Entry 4WDI (X-ray diffraction, 2.31 A resolution); this record covers chains A and B of the 3 polymer chains in the assembly.

Chain A:
Molecule: H-2 class I histocompatibility antigen, K-D alpha chain
From: Mus musculus
Notes: fragment: H-2Kd MHC, residues 22-296
Amino-acid sequence (277 residues; numbered 0 to 276; the number before each row is that of its first residue; numbering starts at 0):
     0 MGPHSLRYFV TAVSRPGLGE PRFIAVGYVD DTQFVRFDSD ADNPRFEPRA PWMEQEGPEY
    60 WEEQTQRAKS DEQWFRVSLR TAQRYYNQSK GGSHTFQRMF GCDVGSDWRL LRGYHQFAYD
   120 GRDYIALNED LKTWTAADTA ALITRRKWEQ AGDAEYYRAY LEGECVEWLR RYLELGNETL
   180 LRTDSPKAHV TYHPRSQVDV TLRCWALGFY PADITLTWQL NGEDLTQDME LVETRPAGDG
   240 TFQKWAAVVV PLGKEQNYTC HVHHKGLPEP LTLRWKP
Cystine bridges: Cys101-Cys164, Cys203-Cys259

Chain B:
Molecule: Beta-2-microglobulin
From: Homo sapiens
Notes: fragment: Human beta2-microglobulin, residues 21-219
UniProt: P61769 (B2MG_HUMAN); residues 1-99 here correspond to UniProt positions 21-119 (UniProt number = residue number + 20)
Amino-acid sequence (100 residues; row label = number of the first residue in the row; numbering starts at 0):
     0 MIQRTPKIQV YSRHPAENGK SNFLNCYVSG FHPSDIEVDL LKNGERIEKV EHSDLSFSKD
    60 WSFYLLYYTE FTPTEKDEYA CRVNHVTLSQ PKIVKWDRDM
Cystine bridges: Cys25-Cys80
Sequence notes: initiating methionine (0)
Curated features (UniProtKB/Swiss-Prot):
  - modified residue: Gln2 (Pyrrolidone carboxylic acid)
  - glycosylation: Ile1 (N-linked (Glc) (glycation) isoleucine), Lys19 (N-linked (Glc) (glycation) lysine), Lys41 (N-linked (Glc) (glycation) lysine), Lys48 (N-linked (Glc) (glycation) lysine), Lys58 (N-linked (Glc) (glycation) lysine), Lys91 (N-linked (Glc) (glycation) lysine), Lys94 (N-linked (Glc) (glycation) lysine)

Chain A / chain B interface:
Residue-residue contacts (53; chain A residue first):
  Phe8(A) with Ser55(B); Phe56(B)
  Val9(A) with Phe56(B)
  Thr10(A) with Phe56(B); Phe62(B)
  Val12(A) with Ser33(B)
  Val25(A) with Asp53(B); Leu54(B)
  Tyr27(A) with Ser55(B), hydrogen bond; Tyr63(B), hydrogen bond
  Gln32(A) with Asp53(B), hydrogen bond
  Arg35(A) with Asp53(B), salt bridge
  Arg48(A) with Asp53(B), salt bridge
  Gln96(A) with His31(B), hydrogen bond; Phe56(B); Trp60(B), hydrogen bond (side chain-backbone); Phe62(B)
  Arg97(A) with Phe56(B)
  Met98(A) with Phe56(B), hydrophobic; Trp60(B)
  Gln115(A) with Trp60(B)
  Phe116(A) with Trp60(B)
  Ala117(A) with Trp60(B), hydrophobic
  Asp119(A) with Met0(B); Ile1(B), hydrogen bond (backbone-backbone)
  Gly120(A) with Ile1(B); His31(B)
  Arg121(A) with Met0(B), hydrogen bond (side chain-backbone); Ile1(B)
  Asp122(A) with Trp60(B), hydrogen bond
  His192(A) with Asp98(B), salt bridge
  Arg202(A) with Asp98(B), hydrogen bond (side chain-backbone); Met99(B)
  Trp204(A) with Asp98(B); Met99(B)
  Leu206(A) with Pro14(B), hydrophobic
  Val231(A) with Gln8(B)
  Glu232(A) with Gln8(B), hydrogen bond (backbone-side chain)
  Arg234(A) with Gln8(B), hydrogen bond; Tyr10(B); Met99(B), hydrogen bond (side chain-backbone)
  Pro235(A) with Tyr10(B), hydrogen bond (backbone-side chain); Asn24(B); Tyr26(B)
  Ala236(A) with Arg12(B), hydrogen bond (backbone-side chain); Asn24(B), hydrogen bond (backbone-side chain)
  Gly237(A) with Arg12(B), hydrogen bond (backbone-side chain); Leu65(B)
  Asp238(A) with Arg12(B)
  Gln242(A) with Tyr10(B); Ser11(B), hydrogen bond (side chain-backbone); Arg12(B), hydrogen bond (side chain-backbone)
  Trp244(A) with Met99(B), hydrogen bond (side chain-backbone)
Also at the interface, not in a pair above, chain A (36 interface residues in all): Ile23, Thr94, Glu229, Thr233
Also at the interface, not in a pair above, chain B (23 interface residues in all): Pro32, Arg97

Overview:
36 residues of chain A and 23 residues of chain B are in contact, with 19 hydrogen bonds and 3 salt bridges.
Among the polar pairs are Arg35(A)-Asp53(B), Arg48(A)-Asp53(B) and His192(A)-Asp98(B).
Here chain A is H-2 class I histocompatibility antigen, K-D alpha chain (Mus musculus) and chain B is
Beta-2-microglobulin (Homo sapiens). Entry 4WDI (Weak TCR binding to an unstable insulin epitope drives type 1
diabetes) was determined by X-ray diffraction (same publication as 4Z76 and 4Z78).
